4XOA - chains B and A; structure by X-ray diffraction, 2.54 A resolution.

Chain B:
Molecule: FimG
Organism: Escherichia coli K-12
Reference sequence: C4ZT07 (C4ZT07_ECOBW); residues 1-14 here correspond to UniProt positions 24-37 (UniProt number = residue number + 23)
Sequence (14 residues; numbered 1 to 14; the number before each row is that of its first residue):
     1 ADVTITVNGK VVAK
Disordered / not traced: 13-14

Chain A:
Molecule: Protein FimH
Organism: Escherichia coli K-12
Reference sequence: P08191 (FIMH_ECOLI); residues 1-279 here correspond to UniProt positions 22-300 (UniProt number = residue number + 21)
Sequence (279 residues; each row starts with the number of its first residue):
     1 FACKTANGTA IPIGGGSANV YVNLAPVVNV GQNLVVDLST QIFCHNDYPE TITDYVTLQR
    61 GSAYGGVLSN FSGTVKYSGS SYPFPTTSET PRVVYNSRTD KPWPVALYLT PVSSAGGVAI
   121 KAGSLIAVLI LRQTNNYNSD DFQFVWNIYA NNDVVVPTGG CDVSARDVTV TLPDYPGSVP
   181 IPLTVYCAKS QNLGYYLSGT TADAGNSIFT NTASFSPAQG VGVQLTRNGT IIPANNTVSL
   241 GAVGTSAVSL GLTANYARTG GQVTAGNVQS IIGVTFVYQ
Disulfide bonds: Cys-3/Cys-44, Cys-161/Cys-187

Chain B / chain A interface:
Residue-residue contacts - 61 pairs, chain B then chain A:
  Ala-1(B) / Gly-273(A)
  Ala-1(B) / Val-274(A)
  Ala-1(B) / Thr-275(A)
  Asp-2(B) / Ala-115(A)
  Asp-2(B) / Gly-116(A)
  Asp-2(B) / Arg-166(A)  hydrogen bond (backbone-side chain)
  Asp-2(B) / Val-274(A)  hydrogen bond (backbone-backbone)
  Asp-2(B) / Thr-275(A)
  Asp-2(B) / Phe-276(A)  hydrogen bond (side chain-backbone)
  Val-3(B) / Val-163(A)  hydrophobic
  Val-3(B) / Ala-165(A)
  Val-3(B) / Arg-166(A)
  Val-3(B) / Val-168(A)  hydrophobic
  Val-3(B) / Leu-183(A)  hydrophobic
  Val-3(B) / Ile-272(A)
  Val-3(B) / Gly-273(A)
  Val-3(B) / Val-274(A)  hydrogen bond (backbone-backbone)
  Thr-4(B) / Arg-166(A)  hydrogen bond (backbone-backbone)
  Thr-4(B) / Asp-167(A)
  Thr-4(B) / Val-168(A)  hydrogen bond (backbone-backbone)
  Thr-4(B) / Ile-271(A)
  Thr-4(B) / Ile-272(A)
  Ile-5(B) / Val-168(A)
  Ile-5(B) / Ser-270(A)
  Ile-5(B) / Ile-271(A)
  Ile-5(B) / Ile-272(A)  hydrogen bond (backbone-backbone)
  Ile-5(B) / Val-274(A)  hydrophobic
  Thr-6(B) / Val-168(A)  hydrogen bond (backbone-backbone)
  Thr-6(B) / Thr-169(A)
  Thr-6(B) / Val-170(A)  hydrogen bond (backbone-backbone)
  Thr-6(B) / Ser-270(A)
  Thr-6(B) / Ile-271(A)
  Val-7(B) / Val-170(A)
  Val-7(B) / Leu-172(A)  hydrophobic
  Val-7(B) / Val-223(A)  hydrophobic
  Val-7(B) / Val-268(A)
  Val-7(B) / Gln-269(A)
  Val-7(B) / Ser-270(A)  hydrogen bond (backbone-backbone)
  Asn-8(B) / Val-170(A)  hydrogen bond (backbone-backbone)
  Asn-8(B) / Thr-171(A)
  Asn-8(B) / Leu-172(A)  hydrogen bond (backbone-backbone)
  Asn-8(B) / Val-268(A)
  Asn-8(B) / Gln-269(A)
  Gly-9(B) / Tyr-256(A)
  Gly-9(B) / Asn-267(A)
  Gly-9(B) / Val-268(A)  hydrogen bond (backbone-backbone)
  Lys-10(B) / Asp-174(A)
  Lys-10(B) / Tyr-175(A)  hydrogen bond (backbone-backbone)
  Lys-10(B) / Tyr-256(A)  hydrogen bond (backbone-side chain)
  Lys-10(B) / Gly-266(A)
  Lys-10(B) / Asn-267(A)
  Val-11(B) / Tyr-175(A)  hydrophobic
  Val-11(B) / Ala-218(A)  hydrophobic
  Val-11(B) / Val-221(A)  hydrophobic
  Val-11(B) / Val-263(A)  hydrophobic
  Val-11(B) / Thr-264(A)
  Val-11(B) / Ala-265(A)
  Val-11(B) / Gly-266(A)  hydrogen bond (backbone-backbone)
  Val-11(B) / Val-268(A)  hydrophobic
  Val-12(B) / Asp-174(A)
  Val-12(B) / Ala-265(A)
Other interface residues (no listed pair), chain A (36 interface residues in all): Ser-114, Ile-181, Leu-252, Ala-254

Summary:
12 residues of chain B face 36 of chain A across their interface; the contacts include 16 hydrogen bonds.
Polar pairs include Asp-2(B)/Arg-166(A), Asp-2(B)/Phe-276(A) and Lys-10(B)/Tyr-256(A).
Chain B is FimG and chain A is Protein FimH, both from Escherichia coli K-12; the structure, Crystal structure
of a FimH*DsG complex from E.coli K12 in space group P1, was determined by X-ray diffraction together with
4XO9, 4XOB, 4XOD and 4XOE from the same study.
